PDB entry 5H94 | X-ray diffraction, 1.48 A resolution | chains A and B of the 3 polymer chains in the assembly

== Chain A ==
Molecule: MHC class I antigen
Organism: Sus scrofa
Amino-acid sequence (275 residues; numbered 2 to 276; the number before each row is that of its first residue):
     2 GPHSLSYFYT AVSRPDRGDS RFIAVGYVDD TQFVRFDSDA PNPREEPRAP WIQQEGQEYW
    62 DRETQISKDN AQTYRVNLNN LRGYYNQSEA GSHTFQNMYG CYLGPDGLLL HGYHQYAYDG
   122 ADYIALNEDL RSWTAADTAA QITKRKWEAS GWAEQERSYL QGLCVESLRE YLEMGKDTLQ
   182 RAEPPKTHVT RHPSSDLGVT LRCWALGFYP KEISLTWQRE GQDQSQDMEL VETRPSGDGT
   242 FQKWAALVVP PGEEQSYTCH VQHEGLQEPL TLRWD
Cystine bridges: Cys102-Cys165, Cys204-Cys260
What the authors report for this chain:
  - contacts within the chain: Tyr10-Asn71 (hydrogen bond)
  - binding site for Nonapeptide from Influenza A virus HA protein: Tyr8, Glu46, Arg63, Ile67, Ser68, Asn78, Asn81, Leu82, Tyr85, Phe96, Tyr100, His115, Tyr124, Thr144, Lys147, Trp148, Tyr160
  - binding site for Nonapeptide from Influenza A virus HA protein: Ala25, Gln156
  - specificity-determining residues: Glu157

== Chain B ==
Molecule: Beta-2-microglobulin
Organism: Sus scrofa
UniProtKB: Q07717 (B2MG_PIG); residues 3-100 here correspond to UniProt positions 21-118 (UniProt number = residue number + 18)
Amino-acid sequence (98 residues; row label = number of the first residue in the row):
     3 VARPPKVQVY SRHPAENGKP NYLNCYVSGF HPPQIEIDLL KNGEKMNAEQ SDLSFSKDWS
    63 FYLLVHTEFT PNAVDQYSCR VKHVTLDKPK IVKWDRDH
Disordered / not traced: 3
Cystine bridges: Cys27-Cys81

== Interface between chain A and chain B ==
Pairs across the interface (61):
  Phe9(A) - Phe57(B)  hydrophobic
  Tyr10(A) - Phe57(B)
  Thr11(A) - Leu55(B)
  Thr11(A) - Phe57(B)
  Thr11(A) - Phe63(B)
  Val13(A) - Pro35(B)  hydrophobic
  Val13(A) - Gln36(B)
  Ile24(A) - Leu55(B)
  Val26(A) - Asp54(B)
  Val26(A) - Leu55(B)
  Val26(A) - Ser56(B)
  Tyr28(A) - Ser56(B)
  Tyr28(A) - Tyr64(B)  hydrogen bond
  Gln33(A) - Asp54(B)  hydrogen bond
  Arg36(A) - Asp54(B)  salt bridge
  Arg49(A) - Asp54(B)  salt bridge
  Ser93(A) - Gln36(B)
  Thr95(A) - Pro35(B)
  Gln97(A) - His33(B)  hydrogen bond
  Gln97(A) - Phe57(B)
  Gln97(A) - Trp61(B)
  Gln97(A) - Phe63(B)
  Asn98(A) - Phe57(B)
  Met99(A) - Phe57(B)  hydrophobic
  Met99(A) - Lys59(B)
  Met99(A) - Trp61(B)  hydrophobic
  Gln116(A) - Trp61(B)
  Tyr117(A) - Trp61(B)
  Ala118(A) - Trp61(B)
  Asp120(A) - His33(B)
  Gly121(A) - His33(B)
  Gly121(A) - Trp61(B)
  Asp123(A) - Trp61(B)  hydrogen bond
  His193(A) - Asp99(B)  salt bridge
  Arg203(A) - Asp99(B)  hydrogen bond (side chain-backbone)
  Arg203(A) - His100(B)  hydrogen bond
  Trp205(A) - Asp99(B)
  Trp205(A) - His100(B)
  Leu207(A) - Pro16(B)  hydrophobic
  Val232(A) - Gln10(B)
  Glu233(A) - Lys8(B)  salt bridge
  Glu233(A) - Gln10(B)  hydrogen bond (backbone-side chain)
  Glu233(A) - Tyr28(B)
  Glu233(A) - Ser30(B)  hydrogen bond
  Thr234(A) - Tyr28(B)
  Arg235(A) - Gln10(B)  hydrogen bond
  Arg235(A) - Tyr12(B)
  Arg235(A) - Tyr28(B)
  Arg235(A) - His100(B)  hydrogen bond (side chain-backbone)
  Pro236(A) - Tyr12(B)  hydrogen bond (backbone-side chain)
  Pro236(A) - Asn26(B)
  Pro236(A) - Tyr28(B)
  Pro236(A) - Leu66(B)  hydrophobic
  Ser237(A) - Arg14(B)  hydrogen bond (backbone-side chain)
  Ser237(A) - Asn26(B)
  Gly238(A) - Arg14(B)  hydrogen bond (backbone-side chain)
  Asp239(A) - Arg14(B)
  Gln243(A) - Tyr12(B)
  Gln243(A) - Ser13(B)  hydrogen bond (side chain-backbone)
  Gln243(A) - Arg14(B)  hydrogen bond (side chain-backbone)
  Trp245(A) - His100(B)  hydrogen bond (side chain-backbone)
Also at the interface, not in a pair above, chain A (36 interface residues in all): His189
Also at the interface, not in a pair above, chain B (25 interface residues in all): Pro34, Arg98

== Overview ==
36 residues of chain A and 25 residues of chain B are in contact; the contacts include 16 hydrogen bonds and 4
salt bridges. Among the polar pairs are Arg36(A)-Asp54(B), Arg49(A)-Asp54(B) and His193(A)-Asp99(B). From the
paper: a binding site for Nonapeptide from Influenza A virus HA protein at Tyr8(A), Glu46(A) and Arg63(A)
among others; the specificity determinant Glu157(A).
Chain A is MHC class I antigen and chain B is Beta-2-microglobulin, both from Sus scrofa; the structure,
Crystal structure of Swine MHC CLASSI for 1.48 angstroms, was determined by X-ray diffraction.
